6A5L - chains N and c of the 25 polymer chains in the assembly; structure by electron microscopy, 5.60 A resolution (low resolution: residue-level contacts below are approximate; hydrogen-bond / salt-bridge calls are withheld).

[Chain N]
Molecule: 198-nt DNA strand
Sequence (198 nucleotides; numbered -125 to 72; the number before each row is that of its first residue; numbers below 1 keep their minus sign (DG-125 is residue -125)):
  -125 GCTTACGTCA GTCTGGCCAT CTTTGTGTTT GGTGTGTTTG GGTGGTGGCC GTTTTCGTTG
   -65 TTTTTTTCTG TCTCGTGCCT GGTGTCTTGG GTGTAATCCC CTTGGCGGTT AAAACGCGGG
    -5 GGACAGCGCG TACGTGCGTT TAAGCGGTGC TAGAGCTGTC TACGACCAAT TGAGCGGCCT
    55 CGGCACCGGG ATTCTGAT
Disordered / not traced: -125 to -54, -41 to -33

[Chain c]
Name: Histone H2A type 1-B/E
Source organism: Homo sapiens
UniProt: P04908 (H2A1B_HUMAN); residues 0-129 here correspond to UniProt positions 1-130 (UniProt number = residue number + 1)
Amino-acid sequence (133 residues; row label = number of the first residue in the row; numbers below 1 keep their minus sign (Gly-3 is residue -3)):
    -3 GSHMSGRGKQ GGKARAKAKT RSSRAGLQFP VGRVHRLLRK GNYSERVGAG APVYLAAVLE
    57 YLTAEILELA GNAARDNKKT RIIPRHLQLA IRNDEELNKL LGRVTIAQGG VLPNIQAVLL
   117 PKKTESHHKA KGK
Disordered / not traced: -3 to 15, 119-129
Differences from the reference sequence: expression tag (-3 to -1)
UniProt features mapped onto this chain:
  - modified residue: Ser1 (N-acetylserine), Arg3 (Citrulline), Lys5 (N6-(2-hydroxyisobutyryl)lysine), Lys9 (N6-(2-hydroxyisobutyryl)lysine), Lys13 (N6-(beta-hydroxybutyryl)lysine), Lys36 (N6-(2-hydroxyisobutyryl)lysine), Lys74 (N6-(2-hydroxyisobutyryl)lysine), Lys75 (N6-(2-hydroxyisobutyryl)lysine), Lys95 (N6-(2-hydroxyisobutyryl)lysine), Gln104 (N5-methylglutamine), Lys118 (N6-(2-hydroxyisobutyryl)lysine), Lys119 (N6-crotonyllysine), Thr120 (Phosphothreonine), Lys125 (N6-crotonyllysine)
  - cross-link (Glycyl lysine isopeptide (Lys-Gly)): Lys13 (interchain with G-Cter in ubiquitin), Lys15 (interchain with G-Cter in ubiquitin), Lys119 (interchain with G-Cter in ubiquitin)

[Interface between chain N and chain c]
Pairs across the interface (11):
  DG38(N) - Arg42(c)
  DG38(N) - Val43(c)
  DG38(N) - Gly44(c)
  DG38(N) - Ala45(c)
  DA39(N) - Arg42(c)
  DA39(N) - Val43(c)
  DC49(N) - Arg29(c)
  DG57(N) - Thr76(c)
  DG57(N) - Arg77(c)
  DC58(N) - Thr76(c)
  DC58(N) - Arg77(c)
Other interface residues (no listed pair), chain N (6 interface residues in all): DG48
Other interface residues (no listed pair), chain c (8 interface residues in all): Arg35

[Overview]
6 residues of chain N face 8 of chain c across their interface.
Chain N is a 198-nt DNA strand and chain c is Histone H2A type 1-B/E (Homo sapiens); the structure, RNA
polymerase II elongation complex stalled at SHL(-1) of the nucleosome, with foreign DNA, was determined by
electron microscopy (same publication as 6A5O, 6A5P, 6A5R, 6A5T, 6A5U and 6INQ).
